3EU7 - chains A and X; structure by X-ray diffraction, 2.20 A resolution.

Chain A:
Name: Partner and localizer of BRCA2
From: Homo sapiens
Notes: fragment: C-terminal WD40 Domain, residues 835-1186
UniProtKB: Q86YC2 (PALB2_HUMAN); numbering as in UniProt (aligned over 835-1186)
Amino-acid sequence (356 residues; numbered 831 to 1186; the number before each row is that of its first residue):
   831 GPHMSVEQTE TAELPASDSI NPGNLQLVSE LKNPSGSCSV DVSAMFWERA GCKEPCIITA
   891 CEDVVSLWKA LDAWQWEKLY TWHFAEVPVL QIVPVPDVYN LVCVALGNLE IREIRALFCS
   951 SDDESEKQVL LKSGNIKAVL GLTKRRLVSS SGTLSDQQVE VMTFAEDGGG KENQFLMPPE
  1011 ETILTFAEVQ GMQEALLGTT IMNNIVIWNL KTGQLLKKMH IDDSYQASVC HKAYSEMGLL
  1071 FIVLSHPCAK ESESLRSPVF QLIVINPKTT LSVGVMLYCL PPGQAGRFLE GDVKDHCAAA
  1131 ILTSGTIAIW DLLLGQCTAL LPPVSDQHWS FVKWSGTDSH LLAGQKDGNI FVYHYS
Unresolved in the structure: 831-853, 879-880, 950-954, 996-997, 1077-1087
Differences from the reference sequence: expression tag (831-834)
Modified / non-standard residues: Cys1127 (3-sulfinoalanine; CSD)
Swiss-Prot annotation at these positions:
  - natural variant: Leu939 (L939W: May be associated with breast cancer susceptibility), Gln988 to Ser1186 (deletion: In FANCN), Trp1038 to Ser1186 (deletion: Risk factor for BROVCA5), Gly1043 (G1043A: May be associated with breast cancer susceptibility), Arg1086 to Ser1186 (deletion: Risk factor for BROVCA5), Leu1143 (L1143P: May be associated with breast cancer susceptibility), Tyr1183 to Ser1186 (deletion: In FANCN)
  - mutagenesis: Thr1030 (T1030I: Unstable and promotes protein degradation; reduces interaction with RAD51C and RAD51)
What the authors report for this chain:
  - disease-associated variants - Y1183*: abolished stability (proposed by the authors, not directly observed)
  - disease-associated variants - Y1183*: abolished expression (citing earlier work)

Chain X:
Name: 19meric peptide from Breast cancer type 2 susceptibility protein
Notes: fragment: Interaction with PALB2, residues 21-39
UniProtKB: P51587 (BRCA2_HUMAN); numbering as in UniProt (aligned over 21-39)
Amino-acid sequence (19 residues; numbered 21 to 39; the number before each row is that of its first residue):
    21 KADLGPISLN WFEELSSEA
Unresolved in the structure: 21-23, 38-39
Swiss-Prot annotation at these positions:
  - natural variant: Gly25 (G25R: In BC), Trp31 (W31C: In BC; W31R: In BC), Phe32 (F32L: In BC)
What the authors report for this chain:
  - disease-associated variants - W31R: abolished binding to Partner and localizer of BRCA2 (chain A) (proposed by the authors, not directly observed)
  - disease-associated variants - W31C: abolished binding to Partner and localizer of BRCA2 (chain A)

Chain A / chain X interface:
Pairs across the interface (27):
  Met1022(A) with Trp31(X), hydrophobic; Phe32(X), hydrophobic
  Glu1024(A) with Phe32(X)
  Ala1025(A) with Phe32(X), hydrophobic
  Trp1038(A) with Phe32(X)
  Asn1039(A) with Phe32(X); Ser36(X), hydrogen bond
  Gln1044(A) with Ser36(X)
  Leu1046(A) with Phe32(X), hydrophobic; Leu35(X); Ser36(X)
  Met1067(A) with Ile27(X); Leu29(X)
  Gly1068(A) with Ile27(X); Ser28(X); Leu29(X); Trp31(X)
  Leu1069(A) with Ile27(X), hydrophobic
  Asn1096(A) with Gly25(X); Pro26(X), hydrogen bond (side chain-backbone); Ile27(X)
  Pro1097(A) with Trp31(X)
  Lys1098(A) with Trp31(X); Glu34(X); Leu35(X)
  Thr1099(A) with Gly25(X); Pro26(X)
Other interface residues (no listed pair), chain A (18 interface residues in all): Gln1023, Ile1037, Lys1047, Leu1070
Interface features reported in the paper:
  - pairs named by the authors: Ala1025(A)-Phe32(X), Ser1065(A)-Trp31(X) (water-mediated contact)
  - interface residues, chain A: Met1022(A), Ala1025(A), Ile1037(A), Leu1046(A), Lys1047(A), Met1067(A), Gly1068(A), Leu1069(A), Leu1070(A), Pro1097(A), Lys1098(A)
  - interface residues, chain X: Trp31(X), Phe32(X)
  - hot spots on chain X (mutagenesis) - W31C: abolished binding to Partner and localizer of BRCA2 (chain A)

In short:
18 residues of chain A and 10 residues of chain X are in contact, with 2 hydrogen bonds. Among the polar pairs
are Asn1039(A)-Ser36(X) and Asn1096(A)-Pro26(X). The paper describes a contact between Ala1025(A) and
Phe32(X); a water-mediated contact between Ser1065(A) and Trp31(X). The paper reports that W31R and W31C of
chain X abolish binding to Partner and localizer of BRCA2 (chain A); interface residues Met1022(A), Ala1025(A)
and Trp31(X) among others.
Chain A is Partner and localizer of BRCA2 (Homo sapiens) and chain X is 19meric peptide from Breast cancer
type 2 susceptibility protein; the structure, Crystal Structure of a PALB2 / BRCA2 complex, was determined by
X-ray diffraction (same publication as 2W18).
